PDB entry 5NUD | X-ray diffraction, 2.50 A resolution | chain A

# Chain A
Name: Fibroblast growth factor receptor 4
From: Homo sapiens
Notes: EC 2.7.10.1
Reference sequence: P22455 (FGFR4_HUMAN); numbering as in UniProt (aligned over 449-753)
Amino-acid sequence (307 residues; row label = number of the first residue in the row):
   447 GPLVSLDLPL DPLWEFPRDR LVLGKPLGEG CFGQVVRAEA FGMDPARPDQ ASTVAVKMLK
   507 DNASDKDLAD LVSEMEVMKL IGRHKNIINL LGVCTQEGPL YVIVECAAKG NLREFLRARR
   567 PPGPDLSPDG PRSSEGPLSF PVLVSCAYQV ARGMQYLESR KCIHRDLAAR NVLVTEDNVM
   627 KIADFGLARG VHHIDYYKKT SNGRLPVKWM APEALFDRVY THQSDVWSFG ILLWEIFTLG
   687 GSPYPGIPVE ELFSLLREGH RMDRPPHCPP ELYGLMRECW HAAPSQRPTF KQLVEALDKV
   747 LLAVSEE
Not modelled in the structure: 447-452, 477-478, 569-583, 633-649
Construct notes: expression tag (447-448)
Covalently attached groups: compound 99K linked to Cys-552
Small-molecule neighbours: 99K (3-chloranyl-N-(3-nitropyridin-2-yl)-5-(trifluoromethyl)pyridin-2-amine): Leu-473, Val-481, Arg-483, Thr-499, Ala-501, Ile-534, Val-550, Glu-551, Ala-553, Ala-554, Gly-556, Leu-619, Ala-629
Swiss-Prot annotation at these positions:
  - active site: Asp-612 (Proton acceptor)
  - binding site (ATP): Leu-473 to Val-481, Lys-503
  - modified residue: Ser-573 (Phosphoserine), Tyr-642 (Phosphotyrosine), Tyr-643 (Phosphotyrosine)
  - natural variant: Val-550 (V550M: In breast pleomorphic lobular sample), Pro-712 (P712T: In a lung adenocarcinoma sample)
  - mutagenesis: Lys-503 (K503R: Loss of kinase activity)
Reported in the primary citation:
  - binding site for 99K: Glu-551, Cys-552, Ala-553
  - mutagenesis - C552A: abolished binding to 99K
  - mutagenesis - C552A: abolished binding to 10
  - mutagenesis - C552A: decreased binding to 6

# In short
Covalently linked compound 99K: at Cys-552. UniProt lists active-site residue Asp-612, 10 ATP-binding residues
and one mutagenesis site. The paper reports a binding site for 99K at Glu-551, Cys-552 and Ala-553; C552A
abolishes binding to 99K.
Chain A is Fibroblast growth factor receptor 4 (Homo sapiens); the structure, Fibroblast growth factor
receptor 4 kinase domain (449-753) in complex with irreversible ligand cga159527, was determined by X-ray
diffraction (same publication as 5NWZ).
